PDB entry 1YNN | X-ray diffraction, 3.30 A resolution | chains D and J of the 6 polymer chains in the assembly

# Chain D (and J)
Molecule: DNA-directed RNA polymerase beta' chain
From: Thermus aquaticus
Notes: EC 2.7.7.6; chain J of this document is another copy of the same molecule, construct and numbering; everything in this record applies to it too
Reference sequence: Q9KWU6 (RPOC_THEAQ); residues 1-1524 here = UniProt positions 1-1524
Amino-acid sequence (1524 residues; row label = number of the first residue in the row):
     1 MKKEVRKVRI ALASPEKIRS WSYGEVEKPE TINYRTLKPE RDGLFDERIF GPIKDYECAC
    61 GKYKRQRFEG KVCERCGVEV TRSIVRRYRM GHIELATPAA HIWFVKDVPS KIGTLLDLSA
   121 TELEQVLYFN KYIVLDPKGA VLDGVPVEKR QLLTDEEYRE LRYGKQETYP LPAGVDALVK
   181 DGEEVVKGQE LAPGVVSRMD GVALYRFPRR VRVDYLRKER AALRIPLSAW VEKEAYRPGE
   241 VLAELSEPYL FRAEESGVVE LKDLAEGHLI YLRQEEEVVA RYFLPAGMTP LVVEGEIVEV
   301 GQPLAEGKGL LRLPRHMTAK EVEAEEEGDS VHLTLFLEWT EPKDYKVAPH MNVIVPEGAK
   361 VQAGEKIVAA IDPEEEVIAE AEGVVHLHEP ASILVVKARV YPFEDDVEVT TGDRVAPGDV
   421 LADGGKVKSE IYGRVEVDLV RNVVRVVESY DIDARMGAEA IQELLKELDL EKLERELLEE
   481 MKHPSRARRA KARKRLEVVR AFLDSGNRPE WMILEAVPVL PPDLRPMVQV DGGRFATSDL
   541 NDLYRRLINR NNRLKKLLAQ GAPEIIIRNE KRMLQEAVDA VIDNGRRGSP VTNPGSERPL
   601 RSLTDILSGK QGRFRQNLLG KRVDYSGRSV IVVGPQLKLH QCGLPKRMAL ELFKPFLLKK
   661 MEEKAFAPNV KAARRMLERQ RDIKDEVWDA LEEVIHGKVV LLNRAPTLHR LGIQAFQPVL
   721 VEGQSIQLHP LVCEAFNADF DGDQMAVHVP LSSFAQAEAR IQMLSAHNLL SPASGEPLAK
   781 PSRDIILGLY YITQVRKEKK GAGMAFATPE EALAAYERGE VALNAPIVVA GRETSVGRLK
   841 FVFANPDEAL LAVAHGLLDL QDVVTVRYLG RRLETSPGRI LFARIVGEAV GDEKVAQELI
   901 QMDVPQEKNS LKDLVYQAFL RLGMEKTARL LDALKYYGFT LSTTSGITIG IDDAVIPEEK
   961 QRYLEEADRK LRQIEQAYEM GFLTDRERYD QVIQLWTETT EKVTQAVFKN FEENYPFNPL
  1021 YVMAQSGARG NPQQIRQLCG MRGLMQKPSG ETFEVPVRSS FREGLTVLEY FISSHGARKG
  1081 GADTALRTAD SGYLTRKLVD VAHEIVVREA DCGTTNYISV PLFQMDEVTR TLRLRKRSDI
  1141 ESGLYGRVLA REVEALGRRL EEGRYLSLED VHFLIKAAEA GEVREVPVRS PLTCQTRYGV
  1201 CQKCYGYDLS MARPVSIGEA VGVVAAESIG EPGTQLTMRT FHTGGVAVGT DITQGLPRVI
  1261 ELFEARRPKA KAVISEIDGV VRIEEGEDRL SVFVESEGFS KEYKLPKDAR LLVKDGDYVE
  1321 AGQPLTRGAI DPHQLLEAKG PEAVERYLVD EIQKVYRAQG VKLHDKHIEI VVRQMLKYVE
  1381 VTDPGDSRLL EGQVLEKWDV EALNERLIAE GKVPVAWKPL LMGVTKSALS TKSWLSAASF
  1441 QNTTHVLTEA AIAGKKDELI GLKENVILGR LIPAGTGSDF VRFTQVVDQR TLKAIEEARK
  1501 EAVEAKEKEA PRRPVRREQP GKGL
Unresolved in the structure: 1-2, 1241-1524 (chain J: 1-1252, 1502-1524)
Ion coordination: Zn2+ site 1: Ala-59, Cys-76; Zn2+ site 2: Cys-1112, Cys-1194, Cys-1201, Cys-1204
Swiss-Prot annotation at these positions:
  - binding site (Zn(2+)): Cys-58, Cys-60, Cys-73, Cys-76, Cys-1112, Cys-1194, Cys-1201, Cys-1204
  - binding site (Mg(2+)): Asp-739, Asp-741, Asp-743

# How chain D and chain J interact
Residue-residue contacts (146):
  Val-5(D) / Arg-1470(J)  hydrogen bond (backbone-side chain)
  Arg-6(D) / Glu-1458(J)
  Arg-6(D) / Asp-1479(J)  salt bridge
  Arg-6(D) / Arg-1482(J)
  Arg-6(D) / Phe-1483(J)
  Lys-7(D) / Glu-1458(J)
  Val-8(D) / Trp-1434(J)
  Val-8(D) / Lys-1456(J)
  Val-8(D) / Asp-1457(J)  hydrogen bond (backbone-backbone)
  Arg-9(D) / Trp-1434(J)
  Arg-9(D) / Gly-1454(J)
  Arg-9(D) / Lys-1455(J)
  Arg-9(D) / Lys-1456(J)
  Ile-10(D) / Trp-1434(J)
  Ile-10(D) / Ala-1450(J)
  Ile-10(D) / Ala-1451(J)  hydrophobic
  Ile-10(D) / Ala-1453(J)
  Ile-10(D) / Gly-1454(J)
  Ile-10(D) / Lys-1455(J)  hydrogen bond (backbone-backbone)
  Ala-11(D) / Ala-1451(J)
  Leu-12(D) / Ala-1451(J)
  Trp-103(D) / Thr-1444(J)
  Asp-107(D) / Thr-1444(J)
  Asp-107(D) / His-1445(J)  salt bridge
  Asp-107(D) / Thr-1448(J)
  Lys-111(D) / His-1445(J)
  Lys-111(D) / Thr-1448(J)
  Lys-111(D) / Glu-1449(J)
  Lys-111(D) / Ile-1452(J)
  Arg-500(D) / Asp-1386(J)  salt bridge
  Ala-501(D) / Ile-1452(J)
  Ala-501(D) / Ala-1453(J)
  Phe-502(D) / Ile-1452(J)  hydrophobic
  Ser-505(D) / Ile-1452(J)  hydrogen bond (side chain-backbone)
  Ser-505(D) / Ala-1453(J)
  Ser-505(D) / Gly-1454(J)
  Asn-507(D) / Ala-1451(J)  hydrogen bond (side chain-backbone)
  Asn-507(D) / Ile-1452(J)
  Ser-608(D) / Thr-1443(J)
  Phe-614(D) / Leu-1435(J)
  Phe-614(D) / Ala-1438(J)  hydrophobic
  Phe-614(D) / Thr-1443(J)
  Phe-614(D) / Leu-1447(J)  hydrophobic
  Phe-614(D) / Ile-1467(J)
  Arg-615(D) / Ser-1439(J)
  Asn-617(D) / Val-1466(J)  hydrogen bond (side chain-backbone)
  Asn-617(D) / Ile-1467(J)  hydrogen bond (side chain-backbone)
  Asn-617(D) / Gly-1469(J)
  Leu-618(D) / Ser-1439(J)
  Leu-618(D) / Lys-1463(J)
  Leu-618(D) / Ile-1467(J)  hydrophobic
  Glu-758(D) / Thr-1476(J)  hydrogen bond
  Gln-762(D) / Thr-1476(J)
  Pro-772(D) / His-1367(J)  hydrogen bond (backbone-side chain)
  Ala-773(D) / Leu-1363(J)
  Ala-773(D) / His-1364(J)  hydrogen bond (backbone-backbone)
  Ala-773(D) / His-1367(J)  hydrogen bond (backbone-side chain)
  Ser-774(D) / Lys-1362(J)
  Glu-776(D) / Lys-1362(J)  salt bridge
  Leu-1094(D) / Leu-1256(J)  hydrophobic
  Leu-1094(D) / Val-1259(J)  hydrophobic
  Leu-1094(D) / Ile-1260(J)  hydrophobic
  Leu-1094(D) / Tyr-1356(J)
  Lys-1097(D) / Glu-1264(J)
  Lys-1097(D) / Thr-1425(J)
  Leu-1098(D) / Phe-1263(J)  hydrophobic
  Leu-1098(D) / Val-1371(J)  hydrophobic
  Val-1101(D) / Gln-1374(J)
  Val-1101(D) / Val-1424(J)
  Val-1101(D) / Ser-1427(J)
  His-1103(D) / Leu-1462(J)  hydrogen bond (side chain-backbone)
  His-1103(D) / Lys-1463(J)  hydrogen bond (side chain-backbone)
  His-1103(D) / Glu-1464(J)  salt bridge
  Glu-1104(D) / Gln-1374(J)
  Glu-1104(D) / Lys-1377(J)  salt bridge
  Glu-1104(D) / Lys-1432(J)  salt bridge
  Glu-1104(D) / Gly-1461(J)
  Ile-1105(D) / Gln-1374(J)
  Val-1106(D) / Ala-1474(J)  hydrophobic
  Arg-1108(D) / Ile-1460(J)
  Ile-1118(D) / Arg-1346(J)
  Arg-1130(D) / Leu-1312(J)
  Arg-1130(D) / Val-1313(J)
  Arg-1130(D) / Asp-1317(J)  salt bridge
  Arg-1135(D) / Arg-1357(J)
  Ser-1138(D) / Lys-1362(J)
  Asp-1139(D) / Arg-1357(J)
  Glu-1141(D) / Lys-1362(J)  salt bridge
  Ser-1142(D) / Lys-1362(J)
  Ser-1142(D) / Leu-1363(J)  hydrogen bond (side chain-backbone)
  Ser-1142(D) / His-1364(J)  hydrogen bond (backbone-side chain)
  Ser-1142(D) / Asp-1365(J)  hydrogen bond (backbone-backbone)
  Gly-1143(D) / Asp-1365(J)
  Tyr-1145(D) / His-1364(J)  hydrogen bond (backbone-side chain)
  Arg-1147(D) / Lys-1366(J)
  Arg-1147(D) / Glu-1369(J)  salt bridge
  Ser-1190(D) / Glu-1369(J)  hydrogen bond
  Pro-1191(D) / Lys-1366(J)
  Pro-1191(D) / Glu-1369(J)
  Pro-1191(D) / Ile-1370(J)  hydrophobic
  Pro-1191(D) / Arg-1373(J)
  Leu-1192(D) / Glu-1345(J)
  Leu-1192(D) / Glu-1369(J)
  Cys-1194(D) / Arg-1373(J)  hydrogen bond (backbone-side chain)
  Arg-1197(D) / Arg-1373(J)
  Arg-1197(D) / Lys-1377(J)
  Arg-1197(D) / Glu-1396(J)
  Tyr-1198(D) / Lys-1397(J)
  Tyr-1198(D) / Ile-1460(J)  hydrophobic
  Gly-1199(D) / Arg-1373(J)  hydrogen bond (backbone-side chain)
  Tyr-1205(D) / Lys-1366(J)  hydrogen bond (backbone-side chain)
  Tyr-1205(D) / His-1367(J)
  Tyr-1205(D) / Ile-1370(J)  hydrophobic
  Gly-1206(D) / Lys-1366(J)  hydrogen bond (backbone-side chain)
  Asp-1208(D) / His-1364(J)
  Asp-1208(D) / Lys-1366(J)
  Ile-1217(D) / Phe-1480(J)  hydrophobic
  Gly-1218(D) / Ala-1474(J)
  Gly-1218(D) / Gly-1475(J)  hydrogen bond (backbone-backbone)
  Ala-1220(D) / Ala-1474(J)  hydrophobic
  Val-1221(D) / Ile-1370(J)  hydrophobic
  Val-1223(D) / Leu-1462(J)  hydrophobic
  Ala-1225(D) / His-1367(J)
  Ser-1228(D) / Leu-1363(J)
  Ser-1228(D) / His-1367(J)  hydrogen bond
  Ile-1229(D) / Phe-1263(J)  hydrophobic
  Ile-1229(D) / Tyr-1356(J)  hydrogen bond (backbone-side chain)
  Ile-1229(D) / Leu-1363(J)  hydrophobic
  Ile-1229(D) / His-1367(J)
  Ile-1229(D) / Ile-1368(J)  hydrophobic
  Ile-1229(D) / Val-1371(J)  hydrophobic
  Pro-1232(D) / Tyr-1356(J)  hydrophobic
  Pro-1232(D) / Val-1361(J)  hydrophobic
  Gly-1233(D) / Leu-1256(J)
  Gln-1235(D) / Gln-1359(J)
  Leu-1236(D) / Leu-1256(J)
  Leu-1236(D) / Val-1259(J)  hydrophobic
  Leu-1236(D) / Tyr-1356(J)  hydrophobic
  Leu-1236(D) / Gln-1359(J)
  Thr-1237(D) / Gly-1255(J)
  Thr-1237(D) / Leu-1256(J)  hydrogen bond (backbone-backbone)
  Thr-1237(D) / Pro-1257(J)
  Thr-1237(D) / Gln-1359(J)  hydrogen bond
  Met-1238(D) / Pro-1257(J)
  Thr-1240(D) / Gln-1254(J)
  Thr-1240(D) / Pro-1257(J)
Also at the interface, not in a pair above, chain D (93 interface residues in all): Phe-104, Val-108, Pro-109, Glu-497, Val-498, Asp-583, Leu-607, Arg-613, Phe-754, Tyr-1093, Val-1099, Asp-1100, Ala-1102, Val-1128, Gln-1195, Thr-1196, Val-1200, Tyr-1207, Gly-1222, Val-1224, Gly-1230, Arg-1239
Also at the interface, not in a pair above, chain J (86 interface residues in all): Thr-1253, Lys-1314, Asp-1350, Val-1355, Val-1372, Glu-1391, Val-1394, Ala-1428, Phe-1440, Gln-1441, Leu-1459, Leu-1468, Pro-1473, Ser-1478

# Summary
The interface between chain D and chain J involves 93 residues on one side and 86 on the other; the contacts
include 27 hydrogen bonds and 10 salt bridges. Polar contacts include Arg-6(D)/Asp-1479(J),
Asp-107(D)/His-1445(J) and Arg-500(D)/Asp-1386(J).
Chain D and chain J are both DNA-directed RNA polymerase beta' chain (Thermus aquaticus); the structure, Taq
RNA polymerase-rifampicin complex, was determined by X-ray diffraction (same publication as 1YNJ).
